Entry 6QM7 (electron microscopy, 2.80 A resolution); this record covers chains F and G of the 28 polymer chains in the assembly.

== Chain F ==
Name: Proteasome alpha6 chain
Organism: Leishmania tarentolae
Amino-acid sequence (428 residues; numbered 1 to 428; the number before each row is that of its first residue):
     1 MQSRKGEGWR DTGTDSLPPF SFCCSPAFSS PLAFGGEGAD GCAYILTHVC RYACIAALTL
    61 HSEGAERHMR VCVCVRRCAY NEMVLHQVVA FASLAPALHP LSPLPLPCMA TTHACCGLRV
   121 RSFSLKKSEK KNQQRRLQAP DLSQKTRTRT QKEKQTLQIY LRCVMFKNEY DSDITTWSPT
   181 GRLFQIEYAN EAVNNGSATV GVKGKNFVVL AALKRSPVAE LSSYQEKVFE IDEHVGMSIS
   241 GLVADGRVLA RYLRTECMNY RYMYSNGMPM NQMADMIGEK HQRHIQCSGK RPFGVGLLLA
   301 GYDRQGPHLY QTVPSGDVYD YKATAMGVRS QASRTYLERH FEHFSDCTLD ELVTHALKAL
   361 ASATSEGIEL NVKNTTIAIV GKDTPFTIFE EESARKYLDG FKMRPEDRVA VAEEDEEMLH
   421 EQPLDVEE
Not modelled in the structure: 1-167, 406-428

== Chain G ==
Name: Proteasome alpha7 chain
Organism: Leishmania tarentolae
Amino-acid sequence (238 residues; numbered 1 to 238; the number before each row is that of its first residue):
     1 MAGTGSGHDQ STDVFSAEGR VFQVEYAGKA VDNSSTAVAA CCKDGVVVAV EKVHTSRMLE
    61 KGSNNRIHAV DRQAGICICG LLPDGRAIVS RARQEAENSR DIFATPIRGS VLANRVGEFM
   121 HAYTTHFAYR PFGCSAIIAS YADDGPQLFV SDPSGTVAGY YGVALGKAKT VAKSELEKLD
   181 FSSLTCDEAV GKLASILHEV HDKQKDKLYE VEVAWVCDKS DRKFVHVPAD MVPAETSH
Not modelled in the structure: 1-5, 234-238

== Chain F / chain G interface ==
Residue-residue contacts (68):
  E169(F) with Q10(G), hydrogen bond (backbone-side chain)
  Y170(F) with D9(G), hydrogen bond; Q10(G)
  I174(F) with R130(G)
  T175(F) with Q23(G); A128(G); R130(G)
  T176(F) with Q10(G), hydrogen bond (side chain-backbone); Q23(G)
  W177(F) with Q23(G), hydrogen bond (backbone-side chain); Y26(G), hydrophobic; A27(G); A30(G), hydrophobic; L81(G), hydrophobic; R130(G); P131(G), hydrogen bond (side chain-backbone); G133(G)
  S178(F) with Y26(G)
  P179(F) with Y26(G), hydrophobic; K29(G), hydrogen bond (backbone-side chain)
  T180(F) with N33(G), hydrogen bond (backbone-side chain)
  G181(F) with Y26(G); A30(G)
  L183(F) with L81(G), hydrophobic; R130(G)
  K203(F) with E60(G), salt bridge
  D275(F) with R86(G), salt bridge
  E279(F) with R86(G); A87(G); S90(G), hydrogen bond
  Q282(F) with P83(G); D84(G), hydrogen bond; A87(G)
  I285(F) with D84(G); R130(G), hydrogen bond (backbone-side chain)
  Q286(F) with D84(G); Y123(G); A128(G); Y129(G); R130(G), hydrogen bond (side chain-backbone); F132(G)
  C287(F) with A128(G); Y129(G), hydrophobic
  S288(F) with A128(G), hydrogen bond (backbone-backbone)
  S315(F) with P83(G)
  G316(F) with P83(G)
  D317(F) with N64(G); L82(G); P83(G)
  V318(F) with N64(G), hydrogen bond (backbone-side chain)
  Y319(F) with L59(G), hydrophobic; S63(G); N64(G)
  D320(F) with L59(G); E60(G), hydrogen bond (backbone-backbone); S63(G), hydrogen bond (backbone-side chain)
  Y321(F) with S56(G); M58(G); L59(G), hydrophobic
  K322(F) with M58(G), hydrogen bond (backbone-backbone); L59(G), hydrogen bond (side chain-backbone); E60(G)
  A323(F) with M58(G)
  L337(F) with M58(G), hydrophobic
  E338(F) with R57(G), hydrogen bond (backbone-side chain); M58(G)
  F341(F) with R57(G); M58(G), hydrophobic
Other interface residues (no listed pair), chain F (33 interface residues in all): T324, R334
Other interface residues (no listed pair), chain G (31 interface residues in all): T55, F127

== Overview ==
The interface between chain F and chain G involves 33 residues on one side and 31 on the other, with 18
hydrogen bonds and 2 salt bridges. Polar contacts include K203(F)-E60(G), D275(F)-R86(G) and E169(F)-Q10(G).
Chain F is Proteasome alpha6 chain and chain G is Proteasome alpha7 chain, both from Leishmania tarentolae;
the structure, Leishmania tarentolae proteasome 20S subunit complexed with GSK3494245, was determined by
electron microscopy (same publication as 6QM8).
